Entry 1W4V (X-ray diffraction, 1.80 A resolution); this record covers chains A and B.

Chain A (and B):
Protein: Thioredoxin, mitochondrial
Source organism: Homo sapiens
Notes: chain B of this document is another copy of the same molecule, construct and numbering; everything in this record applies to it too
UniProtKB: Q99757 (THI2_HUMAN); residues 1-107 here correspond to UniProt positions 60-166 (UniProt number = residue number + 59)
Chain sequence (119 residues; each row starts with the number of its first residue; numbers below 1 keep their minus sign (Met-11 is residue -11)):
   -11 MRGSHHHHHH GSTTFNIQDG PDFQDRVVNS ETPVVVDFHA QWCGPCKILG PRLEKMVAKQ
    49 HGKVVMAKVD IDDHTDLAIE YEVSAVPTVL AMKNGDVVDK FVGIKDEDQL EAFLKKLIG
Unresolved in the structure: -11 to -3
Disulfides: Cys31-Cys34
Reported in the primary citation:
  - conformationally variable residues (side-chain flip): Cys31
  - contacts within the chain: Trp30-Asp60 (hydrogen bond)
  - self-association interface (contacts with another copy of this molecule); pairs are residue here / residue on that copy: Asp60-Thr63 (hydrogen bond), Asp60-Asp60 (hydrogen bond), Trp30, Ile59, Ala66, Ile67
  - catalytic residues: Cys31, Cys34

Chain A / chain B interface:
Contacting residue pairs (18):
  Gln29(A) with Thr63(B)
  Trp30(A) with Trp30(B), hydrophobic; Ile59(B), hydrophobic; Thr63(B); Ala66(B), hydrophobic; Val71(B); Ser72(B)
  Ile59(A) with Trp30(B), hydrophobic; Asp60(B)
  Asp60(A) with Ile59(B); Asp60(B); Thr63(B), hydrogen bond
  Thr63(A) with Trp30(B); Asp60(B)
  Ala66(A) with Trp30(B)
  Ile67(A) with Gln29(B)
  Val71(A) with Trp30(B)
  Ser72(A) with Trp30(B)
Other interface residues (no listed pair), chain A (10 interface residues in all): Ala73
Other interface residues (no listed pair), chain B (10 interface residues in all): Ile67, Ala73

Overview:
The chain A/chain B interface involves 10 residues from each chain, with 1 hydrogen bond. The hydrogen-bonded
pair is Asp60(A)-Thr63(B). From the paper: catalytic residues Cys31(A) and Cys34(A); conformational
variability at Cys31(A).
Both chains are Thioredoxin, mitochondrial (Homo sapiens). Entry 1W4V (structure of the oxidised form of human
thioredoxin 2) was determined by X-ray diffraction, deposited together with 1W89 and 1UVZ.
